PDB entry 7C7G | X-ray diffraction, 1.86 A resolution | chain A

== Chain A ==
Name: Aldo-keto reductase family 1 member C3
Source organism: Homo sapiens
Notes: EC 1.3.1.20
UniProt: P42330 (AK1C3_HUMAN); residue numbers follow UniProt; this construct covers 1-323
Sequence (325 residues; each row starts with the number of its first residue; numbers below 1 keep their minus sign (Gly-1 is residue -1)):
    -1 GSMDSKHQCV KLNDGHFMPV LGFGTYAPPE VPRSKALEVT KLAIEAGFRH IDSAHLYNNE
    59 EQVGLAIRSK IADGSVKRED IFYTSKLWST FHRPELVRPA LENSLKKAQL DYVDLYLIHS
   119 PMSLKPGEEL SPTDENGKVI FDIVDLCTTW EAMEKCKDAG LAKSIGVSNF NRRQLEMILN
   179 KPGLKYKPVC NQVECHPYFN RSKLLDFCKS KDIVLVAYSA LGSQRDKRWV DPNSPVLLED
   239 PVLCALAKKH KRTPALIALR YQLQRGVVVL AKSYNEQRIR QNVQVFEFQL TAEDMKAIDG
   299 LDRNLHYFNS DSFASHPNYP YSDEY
Unresolved in the structure: -1 to 4, 321-323
Differences from the reference sequence: expression tag (-1 to 0)
Ligand contacts:
  - FJR (2-azanylidene-N-(4-methylphenyl)-8-oxidanyl-chromene-3-carboxamide): Tyr24, Leu54, Tyr55, Trp86, Ser87, His117, Ser118, Met120, Leu122, Phe139, Asn167, Trp227, Phe306, Phe311, His314
  - NADP (NAP; NADP nicotinamide-adenine-dinucleotide phosphate): Gly22, Thr23, Tyr24, Asp50, Tyr55, Lys84, His117, Ser166, Asn167, Gln190, Tyr216, Ser217, Ala218, Leu219, Gly220, Ser221, Gln222, Leu236, Thr251, Ala253, Leu268, Ala269, Lys270, Ser271, Tyr272, Asn273, Arg276, Gln279, Asn280, Phe306

== Summary ==
Ligands of chain A: NADP and compound FJR.
Chain A is Aldo-keto reductase family 1 member C3 (Homo sapiens); the structure, Crystal structures of AKR1C3
ternary complex with NADP+ and the chromene derivative 2j, was determined by X-ray diffraction together with
7C7F and 7C7H from the same study.
